Entry 1CZB (X-ray diffraction, 1.06 A resolution); this record covers chain A.

# Chain A
Name: Avian sarcoma virus integrase
Organism: Avian sarcoma virus
Notes: fragment: catalytic core domain; engineered mutation(s): INS(P48, L49, R50, E51, N208, L209)
Reference sequence: P03354 (POL_RSVP); residues 52-207 here correspond to UniProt positions 624-779 (UniProt number = residue number + 572)
Chain sequence (162 residues; each row starts with the number of its first residue):
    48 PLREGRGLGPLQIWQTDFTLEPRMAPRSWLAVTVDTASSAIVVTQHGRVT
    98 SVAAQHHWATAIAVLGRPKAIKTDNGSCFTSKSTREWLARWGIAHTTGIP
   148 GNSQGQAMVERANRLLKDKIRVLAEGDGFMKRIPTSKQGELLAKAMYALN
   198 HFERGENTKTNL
Disordered / not traced: 48-51, 146-151, 199-209
Differences from the reference sequence: insertion (48-51, 208-209); conflict Gly52 (Pro624 in P03354)
What the authors report for this chain:
  - conformationally variable residues (loop rearrangement, side-chain flip): Trp76, His93 to Thr97
  - binding site for the ligand EPE: Arg95
  - catalytic residues: Asp64 (proposed by the authors, not directly observed)
  - mutagenesis - D64N: abolished catalytic activity (citing earlier work)

# In short
The paper reports the catalytic residue Asp64; D64N abolishes catalytic activity.
Chain A is Avian sarcoma virus integrase (Avian sarcoma virus); the structure, Atomic resolution asv integrase
core domain from hepes, was determined by X-ray diffraction (same publication as 1CXQ, 1CXU and 1CZ9).
